PDB entry 1APB | X-ray diffraction, 1.76 A resolution | chain A

== Chain A ==
Name: L-arabinose-binding protein
Source organism: Escherichia coli
UniProt: P02924 (ARAF_ECOLI); residues 1-306 here correspond to UniProt positions 24-329 (UniProt number = residue number + 23)
Amino-acid sequence (306 residues; row label = number of the first residue in the row):
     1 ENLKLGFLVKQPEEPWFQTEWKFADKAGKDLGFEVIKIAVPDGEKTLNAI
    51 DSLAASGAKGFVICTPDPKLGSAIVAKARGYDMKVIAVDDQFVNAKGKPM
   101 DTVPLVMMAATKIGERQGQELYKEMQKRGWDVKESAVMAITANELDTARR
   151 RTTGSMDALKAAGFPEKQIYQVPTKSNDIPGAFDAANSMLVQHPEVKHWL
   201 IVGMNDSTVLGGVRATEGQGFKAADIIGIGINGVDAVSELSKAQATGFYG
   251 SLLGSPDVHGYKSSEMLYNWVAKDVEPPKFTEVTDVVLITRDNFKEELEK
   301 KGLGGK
Unresolved in the structure: 1
Sequence notes: conflict G254 (Pro277 in P02924)
Swiss-Prot annotation at these positions:
  - site: C64 (The binding site for the sugar molecule has not yet been established, but C-87 may be involved)
Small-molecule neighbours: alpha-D-fucopyranose / beta-D-fucopyranose: K10, Q11, E14, W16, F17, C64, D89, D90, M108, L145, T147, R151, M204, N205, I231, N232

== Overview ==
Ligands of chain A: alpha-D-fucopyranose / beta-D-fucopyranose.
Chain A is L-arabinose-binding protein (Escherichia coli); the structure, A pro to gly mutation in the hinge
of the arabinose-binding protein enhances binding and alters ..., was determined by X-ray diffraction,
deposited together with 1BAP and 9ABP.
